4FFL - chain A; structure by X-ray diffraction, 1.50 A resolution.

== Chain A ==
Protein: PylC
Source organism: Methanosarcina barkeri
UniProt: Q46E79 (Q46E79_METBF); numbering as in UniProt (aligned over 1-363)
Chain sequence (363 residues; row label = number of the first residue in the row):
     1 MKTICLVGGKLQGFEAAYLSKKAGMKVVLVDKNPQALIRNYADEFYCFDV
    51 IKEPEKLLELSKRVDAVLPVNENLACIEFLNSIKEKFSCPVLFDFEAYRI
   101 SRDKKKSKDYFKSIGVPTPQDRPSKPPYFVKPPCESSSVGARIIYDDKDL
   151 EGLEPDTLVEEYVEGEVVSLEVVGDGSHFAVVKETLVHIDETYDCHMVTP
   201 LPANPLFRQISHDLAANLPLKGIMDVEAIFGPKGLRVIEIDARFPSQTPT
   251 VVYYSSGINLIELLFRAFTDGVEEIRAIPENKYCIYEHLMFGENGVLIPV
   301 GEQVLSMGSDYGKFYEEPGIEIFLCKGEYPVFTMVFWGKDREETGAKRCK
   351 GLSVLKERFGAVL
Disordered / not traced: 146-151, 276-279
Metal / ion sites: Mg2+ site 1: Glu227, Glu239 (together with ADP, phosphate ion); Mg2+ site 2: Glu227 (together with carbonate ion, phosphate ion); Mg2+ site 3: Glu239, Asp241 (together with ADP, phosphate ion)
Ligand contacts:
  - ADP (adenosine-5'-diphosphate): Lys104, Pro119, Phe129, Lys131, Glu135, Ser136, Ser137, Ser138, Ala141, Glu160, Glu161, Tyr162, Val163, Val167, Ile189, Tyr193, Glu227, Ile229, Ile238, Glu239, Asp241
  - ATP (adenosine-5'-triphosphate): Val7, Gly8, Gly9, Lys10, Gln12, Val30, Asp31, Lys32, Asn33, Phe48, Asp49, Val50, Ile51, Val70, Asn71, Glu72, Asn73, Cys76
  - carbonate ion (CO3): Val187, Cys195, Glu227, Ser246, Gln247, Thr248
  - lysine (LYS): Lys10, Leu11, Gln12, Val70, Asn71, Glu72, Ser136, Ser137, Arg243, Ser246, Glu302
Swiss-Prot annotation at these positions:
  - binding site (ATP): Lys10, Asp31, Asp49, Val50, Glu72, Asn73
  - binding site (L-lysine): Leu11, Gln12, Glu72, Ser246, Glu302
  - binding site (ADP): Lys104, Lys131, Ser138, Glu160 to Val163, Glu239
  - binding site (D-ornithine): Ser169 to Glu171, Asp225, Arg243 to Thr248, Glu302
  - binding site (Mg(2+)): Glu227, Glu239, Asp241

== Overview ==
Chain A binds lysine, ADP, carbonate ion and ATP. The Mg2+ site 1 is built by Glu227 and Glu239. Glu239 and
Asp241 coordinate Mg2+ site 3. UniProt lists 6 ATP-binding residues, 5 L-lysine-binding residues, 8
ADP-binding residues and 11 D-ornithine-binding residues.
Chain A is PylC (Methanosarcina barkeri); the structure, PylC in complex with L-lysine, was determined by
X-ray diffraction (same publication as 4FFM, 4FFN, 4FFP and 4FFR).
